Entry 6Y8X (X-ray diffraction, 2.25 A resolution); this record covers chain AA.

Chain AA:
Name: Phosphoglucomutase 5
From: Clupea harengus
Notes: engineered mutation(s): V330A
Chain sequence (568 residues; numbered 0 to 567; the number before each row is that of its first residue; numbering starts at 0):
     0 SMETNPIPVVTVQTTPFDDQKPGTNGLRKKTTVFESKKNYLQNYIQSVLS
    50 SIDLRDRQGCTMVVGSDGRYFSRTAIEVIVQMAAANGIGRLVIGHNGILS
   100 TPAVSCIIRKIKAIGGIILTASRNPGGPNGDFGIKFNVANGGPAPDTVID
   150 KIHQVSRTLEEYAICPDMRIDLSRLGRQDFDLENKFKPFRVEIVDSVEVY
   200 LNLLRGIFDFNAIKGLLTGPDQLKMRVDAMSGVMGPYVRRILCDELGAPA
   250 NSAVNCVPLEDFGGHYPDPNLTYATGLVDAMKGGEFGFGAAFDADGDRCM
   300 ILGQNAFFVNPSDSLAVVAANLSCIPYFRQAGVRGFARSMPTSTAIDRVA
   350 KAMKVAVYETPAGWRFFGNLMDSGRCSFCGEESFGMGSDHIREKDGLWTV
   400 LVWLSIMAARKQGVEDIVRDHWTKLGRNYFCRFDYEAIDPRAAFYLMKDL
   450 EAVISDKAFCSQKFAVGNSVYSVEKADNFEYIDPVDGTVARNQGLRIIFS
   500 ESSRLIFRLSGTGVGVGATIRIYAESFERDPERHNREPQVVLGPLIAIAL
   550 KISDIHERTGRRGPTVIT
Not modelled in the structure: 0-3, 511-513
Ion coordination: Ca2+: Ser121, Asp292, Asp294, Asp296; Na+ near Ser121 (its only coordinating residue here)
Reported in the primary citation:
  - Ca2+ coordination: Asp292, Asp294, Asp296
  - mutagenesis - A330V: unchanged stability

In short:
Ser121, Asp292, Asp294 and Asp296 form the Ca2+ site. The paper reports that A330V leaves stability unchanged;
Ca2+ coordination by Asp292, Asp294 and Asp296.
Chain AA is Phosphoglucomutase 5 (Clupea harengus); the structure, Structure of Atlantic Herring (Clupea
Harengus) Phosphoglucomutase 5 (PGM5), was determined by X-ray diffraction (same publication as 6Y8Y and
6Y8Z).
